PDB entry 9CAA | electron microscopy, 4.04 A resolution (low resolution: residue-level contacts below are approximate; hydrogen-bond / salt-bridge calls are withheld) | chains W and Z of the 20 polymer chains in the assembly

== Chain W ==
Name: Histone H3.2
Source organism: Xenopus laevis
UniProt: P84233 (H32_XENLA); residues 1-135 here correspond to UniProt positions 2-136 (UniProt number = residue number + 1)
Chain sequence (135 residues; row label = number of the first residue in the row):
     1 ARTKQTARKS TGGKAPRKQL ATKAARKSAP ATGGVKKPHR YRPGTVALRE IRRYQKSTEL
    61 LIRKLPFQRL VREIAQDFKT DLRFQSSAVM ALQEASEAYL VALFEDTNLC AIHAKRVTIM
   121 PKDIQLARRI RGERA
Unresolved in the structure: 1-36, 135
Differences from the reference sequence: variant Ala102 (Gly103 in P84233)

== Chain Z ==
Molecule: 285-nt DNA strand
Sequence (285 nucleotides; each row starts with the number of its first residue; numbers below 1 keep their minus sign (DG-105 is residue -105)):
  -105 GCCAGTGAAT TCGAGCTCGG TACCCGGGGA TCACAGGATG TACATATCTG ACAGCTGCCT
   -45 GGAGACTAGG GAGTAATCCC CTTGGCGGTT AAAACGCGGG GGACAGCGCG TAGCTGCGTT
    15 TAAGCGGTGC TAGAGCTGTC TACGACCAAT TGAGCGGCCT GCGCACCGGG ATTCTCCAGC
    75 AGGGCTTCCC ACGTGCGCAG CAGGACGCAG CGCTGCCTGA AACTCGCGCC GCGAGGAGAG
   135 GGAGGACGAA CGCGCCCCCA CCCCCTTATA TAGGCGCCCT TCGAT
Unresolved in the structure: -105 to -77, 77-179

== How chain W and chain Z interact ==
Pairs across the interface (20):
  Arg40(W) - DG-8(Z)
  Tyr41(W) - DT69(Z)
  Arg42(W) - DG-5(Z)
  Arg42(W) - DC70(Z)
  Pro43(W) - DG-5(Z)
  Thr45(W) - DC70(Z)
  Arg72(W) - DT-23(Z)
  Arg83(W) - DT-24(Z)
  Arg83(W) - DT-23(Z)
  Phe84(W) - DT-24(Z)
  Phe84(W) - DT-23(Z)
  Gln85(W) - DT-24(Z)
  Ser86(W) - DT-24(Z)
  Arg116(W) - DA-3(Z)
  Arg116(W) - DC-2(Z)
  Val117(W) - DG-4(Z)
  Val117(W) - DA-3(Z)
  Thr118(W) - DG-4(Z)
  Thr118(W) - DA-3(Z)
  Met120(W) - DC-2(Z)
Interface residues without a listed pair, chain W (18 interface residues in all): His39, Arg63, Gln68, Lys115
Interface residues without a listed pair, chain Z (12 interface residues in all): DA-14, DA-13, DC71

== Overview ==
The interface between chain W and chain Z involves 18 residues on one side and 12 on the other.
Here chain W is Histone H3.2 (Xenopus laevis) and chain Z is a 285-nt DNA strand. Entry 9CAA (Cryo-EM
structure of human SRCAP-nucleosome complex in the pre-engaged state (composite structure)) was determined by
electron microscopy.
